Entry 6OEG (electron microscopy, 3.80 A resolution); this record covers chains Q and R of the 14 polymer chains in the assembly.

# Chain Q (and R)
Protein: Type IV secretion system apparatus protein CagX
From: Helicobacter pylori
Notes: chain R of this document is another copy of the same molecule, construct and numbering; everything in this record applies to it too
Reference sequence: A0A2J9KJM4 (A0A2J9KJM4_HELPX); residue numbers follow UniProt; this construct covers 1-522
Amino-acid sequence (522 residues; each row starts with the number of its first residue):
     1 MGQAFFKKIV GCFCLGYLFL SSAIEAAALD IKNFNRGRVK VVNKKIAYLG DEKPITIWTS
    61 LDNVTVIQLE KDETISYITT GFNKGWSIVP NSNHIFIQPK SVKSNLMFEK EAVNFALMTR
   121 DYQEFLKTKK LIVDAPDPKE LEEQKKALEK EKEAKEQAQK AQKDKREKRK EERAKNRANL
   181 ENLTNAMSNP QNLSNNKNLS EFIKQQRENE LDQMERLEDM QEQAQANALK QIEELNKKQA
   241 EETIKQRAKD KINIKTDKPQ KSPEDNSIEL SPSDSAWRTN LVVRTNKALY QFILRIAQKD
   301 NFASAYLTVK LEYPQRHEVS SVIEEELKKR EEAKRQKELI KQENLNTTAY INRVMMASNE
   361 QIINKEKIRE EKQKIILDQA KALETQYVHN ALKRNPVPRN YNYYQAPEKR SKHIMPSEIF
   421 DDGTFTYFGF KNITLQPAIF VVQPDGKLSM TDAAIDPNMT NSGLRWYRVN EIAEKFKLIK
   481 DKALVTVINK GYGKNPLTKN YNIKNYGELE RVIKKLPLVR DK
Disordered / not traced: 1-348, 511-522

# Interface between chain Q and chain R
Contacting residue pairs (6):
  Asn432(Q) - Pro496(R)
  Asn432(Q) - Leu497(R)  hydrogen bond (side chain-backbone)
  Asn432(Q) - Thr498(R)  hydrogen bond (side chain-backbone)
  Asn432(Q) - Lys499(R)
  Ile433(Q) - Gly493(R)
  Ile433(Q) - Pro496(R)  hydrophobic
Other interface residues (no listed pair), chain Q (7 interface residues in all): Arg410, His413, Gly463, Asp481, Lys482
Other interface residues (no listed pair), chain R (8 interface residues in all): Pro444, Asp445, Tyr492

# Summary
Chain Q and chain R form an interface of 7 and 8 residues respectively; the contacts include 2 hydrogen bonds.
Among the polar pairs are Asn432(Q)-Leu497(R) and Asn432(Q)-Thr498(R).
Both chains are Type IV secretion system apparatus protein CagX (Helicobacter pylori). Entry 6OEG (Structure
of CagX from a cryo-EM reconstruction of a T4SS) was determined by electron microscopy (same publication as
6ODI, 6ODJ, 6OEE, 6OEF and 6OEH).
